6V10 - chains A and F of the 120 polymer chains in the assembly; structure by electron microscopy, 3.77 A resolution.

[Chain A (and F)]
Protein: Capsid protein
Source organism: Adeno-associated virus - 8
Notes: chain F of this document is another copy of the same molecule, construct and numbering; everything in this record applies to it too
UniProt: Q8JQF8 (Q8JQF8_9VIRU); residue numbers follow UniProt; this construct covers 218-738
Amino-acid sequence (521 residues; row label = number of the first residue in the row):
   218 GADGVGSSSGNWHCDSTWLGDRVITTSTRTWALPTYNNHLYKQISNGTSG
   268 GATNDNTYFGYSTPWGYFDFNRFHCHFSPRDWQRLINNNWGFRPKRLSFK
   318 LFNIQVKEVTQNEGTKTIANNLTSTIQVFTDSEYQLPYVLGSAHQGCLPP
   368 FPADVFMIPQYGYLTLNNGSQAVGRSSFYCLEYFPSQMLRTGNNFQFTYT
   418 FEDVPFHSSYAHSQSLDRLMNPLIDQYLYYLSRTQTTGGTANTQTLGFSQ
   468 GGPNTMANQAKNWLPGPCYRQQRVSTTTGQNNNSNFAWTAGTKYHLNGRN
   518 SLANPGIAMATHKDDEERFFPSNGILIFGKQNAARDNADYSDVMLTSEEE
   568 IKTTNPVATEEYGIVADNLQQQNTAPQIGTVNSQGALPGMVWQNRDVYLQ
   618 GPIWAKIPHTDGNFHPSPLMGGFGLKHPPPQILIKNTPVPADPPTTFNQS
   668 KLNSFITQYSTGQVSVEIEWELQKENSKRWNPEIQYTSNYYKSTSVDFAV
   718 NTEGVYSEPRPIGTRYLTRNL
What the authors report for this chain:
  - binding site for the 2-nt DNA strand: P422, H632, P633

[Interface between chain A and chain F]
Contacting residue pairs - 63 pairs, chain A then chain F:
  D232(A) - K695(F)  salt bridge
  S295(A) - W697(F)
  P296(A) - W697(F)
  P296(A) - P699(F)
  R297(A) - E692(F)  salt bridge
  R297(A) - R696(F)
  R297(A) - W697(F)  hydrogen bond (backbone-backbone)
  R297(A) - N698(F)
  R297(A) - E700(F)  salt bridge
  R297(A) - L734(F)
  Q300(A) - P699(F)
  Q300(A) - E700(F)  hydrogen bond (side chain-backbone)
  Q300(A) - Q702(F)
  R301(A) - E692(F)  salt bridge
  R301(A) - S694(F)
  N305(A) - N305(F)  hydrogen bond
  P367(A) - W697(F)
  P369(A) - W697(F)
  D532(A) - K709(F)  salt bridge
  E566(A) - Y707(F)  hydrogen bond
  E692(A) - R297(F)  salt bridge
  E692(A) - R301(F)  salt bridge
  S694(A) - R301(F)
  K695(A) - D232(F)  salt bridge
  R696(A) - R297(F)
  W697(A) - S295(F)
  W697(A) - P296(F)
  W697(A) - R297(F)  hydrogen bond (backbone-backbone)
  W697(A) - P367(F)
  W697(A) - P369(F)
  W697(A) - F715(F)  hydrogen bond (side chain-backbone)
  W697(A) - Y723(F)  hydrogen bond
  N698(A) - R297(F)
  N698(A) - V713(F)
  N698(A) - D714(F)
  P699(A) - P296(F)
  P699(A) - Q300(F)
  P699(A) - S705(F)
  P699(A) - F715(F)
  E700(A) - R297(F)  salt bridge
  E700(A) - Q300(F)  hydrogen bond (backbone-side chain)
  E700(A) - T704(F)
  E700(A) - S705(F)  hydrogen bond (backbone-side chain)
  I701(A) - T704(F)
  I701(A) - S705(F)  hydrogen bond (backbone-side chain)
  Q702(A) - Q300(F)
  Q702(A) - Y703(F)
  Q702(A) - T704(F)  hydrogen bond (backbone-side chain)
  Y703(A) - Q702(F)
  T704(A) - E700(F)
  T704(A) - I701(F)
  T704(A) - Q702(F)  hydrogen bond (side chain-backbone)
  S705(A) - P699(F)
  S705(A) - E700(F)  hydrogen bond (side chain-backbone)
  S705(A) - I701(F)  hydrogen bond (side chain-backbone)
  Y707(A) - E566(F)  hydrogen bond
  K709(A) - D532(F)  salt bridge
  V713(A) - N698(F)
  D714(A) - N698(F)
  F715(A) - W697(F)  hydrogen bond (backbone-side chain)
  F715(A) - P699(F)
  Y723(A) - W697(F)  hydrogen bond
  L734(A) - R297(F)
Other interface residues (no listed pair), chain A (32 interface residues in all): N304
Other interface residues (no listed pair), chain F (32 interface residues in all): N304

[Overview]
The chain A/chain F interface involves 32 residues from each chain; the contacts include 17 hydrogen bonds and
10 salt bridges. Among the polar pairs are D232(A)-K695(F), R297(A)-E692(F) and R297(A)-E700(F). From the
paper: a binding site for the 2-nt DNA strand at P422(A), H632(A) and P633(A).
Both chains are Capsid protein (Adeno-associated virus - 8). Entry 6V10 (genome-containing AAV8 particles) was
determined by electron microscopy, deposited together with 6O9R, 6V12, 6V1G, 6V1T and 6V1Z.
